PDB entry 5LYN | X-ray diffraction, 2.00 A resolution | chains A and D of the 4 polymer chains in the assembly

[Chain A]
Protein: Small glutamine-rich tetratricopeptide repeat-containing protein 2
From: Saccharomyces cerevisiae
Reference sequence: Q12118 (SGT2_YEAST); residues 96-225 here = UniProt positions 96-225
Amino-acid sequence (133 residues; row label = number of the first residue in the row):
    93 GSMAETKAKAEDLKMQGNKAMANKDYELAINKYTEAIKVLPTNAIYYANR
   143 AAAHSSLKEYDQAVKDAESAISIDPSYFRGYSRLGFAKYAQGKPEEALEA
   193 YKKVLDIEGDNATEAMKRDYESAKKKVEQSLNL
Sequence notes: expression tag (93-95)
Ion coordination: Zn2+ site 1: Gly93, Asp117 (shared with 1 residue of chain B); Zn2+ site 2: Glu97 (shared with 1 residue of chain B); Zn2+ site 3: Lys124, Glu127 (shared with 1 residue of chain B); Zn2+ site 4: Glu151 (shared with 2 residues of chain B); Zn2+ site 5: Asp166 (shared with 1 residue of chain B); Zn2+ site 6: Glu200 (shared with 1 residue of chain B)
What the authors report for this chain:
  - contacts within the chain: Tyr169-Arg171
  - conformationally variable residues (side-chain flip): Arg171

[Chain D]
Protein: Pro-thr-val-glu-glu-val-asp
Amino-acid sequence (7 residues; each row starts with the number of its first residue):
     1 PTVEEVD
Ion coordination: Zn2+ near Pro1 (its only coordinating residue here)

[Interface between chain A and chain D]
Pairs across the interface - 27 pairs, chain A then chain D:
  Lys106(A) with Asp7(D), salt bridge
  Asn110(A) with Val6(D); Asp7(D), hydrogen bond
  Met113(A) with Val6(D), hydrophobic
  Tyr125(A) with Val6(D)
  Ile137(A) with Asp7(D)
  Asn141(A) with Val6(D); Asp7(D), hydrogen bond (side chain-backbone)
  Ala144(A) with Val3(D); Val6(D), hydrophobic
  Ser147(A) with Val3(D)
  Ser148(A) with Val3(D)
  Arg171(A) with Glu4(D); Asp7(D), hydrogen bond (side chain-backbone)
  Ser174(A) with Glu4(D)
  Arg175(A) with Val3(D); Glu4(D), hydrogen bond (side chain-backbone); Glu5(D), hydrogen bond (side chain-backbone); Val6(D)
  Phe178(A) with Pro1(D); Thr2(D); Val3(D), hydrophobic
  Tyr181(A) with Pro1(D)
  Tyr193(A) with Pro1(D)
  Asp211(A) with Pro1(D); Glu4(D)
  Ser214(A) with Pro1(D)
From the paper, about this interface:
  - pairs named by the authors: Lys106(A)-Asp7(D), Asn110(A)-Asp7(D) (hydrogen bond), Met113(A)-Val6(D) (hydrophobic contact), Asn141(A)-Asp7(D) (hydrogen bond), Arg171(A)-Asp7(D), Arg175(A)-Glu4(D), Arg175(A)-Glu5(D)
  - interface residues, chain A: Phe178(A), Tyr181(A)

[Overview]
17 residues of chain A and 7 residues of chain D are in contact, with 5 hydrogen bonds and 1 salt bridge.
Polar contacts include Lys106(A)-Asp7(D), Asn110(A)-Asp7(D) and Asn141(A)-Asp7(D). The authors report contacts
between Lys106(A) and Asp7(D), Arg171(A) and Asp7(D) and Arg175(A) and Glu4(D) among others; hydrogen bonds
between Asn110(A) and Asp7(D) and Asn141(A) and Asp7(D); a hydrophobic contact between Met113(A) and Val6(D).
From the paper: interface residues Phe178(A) and Tyr181(A); conformational variability at Arg171(A).
Chain A is Small glutamine-rich tetratricopeptide repeat-containing protein 2 (Saccharomyces cerevisiae) and
chain D is Pro-thr-val-glu-glu-val-asp; the structure, Structure of the Tpr Domain of Sgt2 in complex with
yeast Ssa1 peptide fragment, was determined by X-ray diffraction together with 5LYP from the same study.
